PDB entry 6JME | X-ray diffraction, 1.80 A resolution | chain A

[Chain A]
Molecule: Dihydroorotate dehydrogenase (quinone), mitochondrial
Source organism: Homo sapiens
Notes: EC 1.3.5.2
UniProtKB: Q02127 (PYRD_HUMAN); residues 31-396 here correspond to UniProt positions 30-395 (UniProt number = residue number - 1)
Amino-acid sequence (366 residues; numbered 31 to 396; the number before each row is that of its first residue):
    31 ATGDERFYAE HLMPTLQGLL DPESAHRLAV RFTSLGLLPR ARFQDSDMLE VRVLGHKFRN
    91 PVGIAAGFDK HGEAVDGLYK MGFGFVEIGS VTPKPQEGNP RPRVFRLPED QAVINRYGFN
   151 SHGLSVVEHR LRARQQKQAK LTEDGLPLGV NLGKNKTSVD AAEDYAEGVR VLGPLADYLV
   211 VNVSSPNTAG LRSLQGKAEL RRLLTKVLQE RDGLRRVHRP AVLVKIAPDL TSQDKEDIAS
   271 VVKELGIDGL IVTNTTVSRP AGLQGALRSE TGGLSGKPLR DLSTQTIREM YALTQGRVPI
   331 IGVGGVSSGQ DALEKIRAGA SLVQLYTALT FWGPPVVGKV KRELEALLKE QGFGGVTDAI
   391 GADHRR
Unresolved in the structure: 396
Bound ions: Na+: Q165 (together with acetate ion)
Small-molecule neighbours:
  - BVU (3-[3,5-bis(fluoranyl)-4-(2-fluorophenyl)phenyl]benzo[f]benzotriazole-4,9-dione): Y38, L42, M43, L46, Q47, P52, A55, H56, L58, A59, F62, T63, L67, L68, F98, M111, V134, R136, V143, Y356, L359, T360, G363, P364
  - FMN (flavin mononucleotide): A95, A96, G97, K100, G119, S120, V143, N145, Y147, F149, N181, N212, K255, T283, N284, T285, S305, G306, L309, V333, G334, G335, V336, Q354, L355, Y356, T357
  - orotic acid (ORO): K100, N145, R146, Y147, G148, F149, N150, N212, S215, P216, N217, N284, T285
Swiss-Prot annotation at these positions:
  - active site: S215 (Nucleophile)
  - binding site (FMN): A96 to K100, S120, N181, N212, K255, T283, G306, G335, Y356, T357
  - binding site (substrate): K100, N145 to F149, N212 to N217, N284, T285

[Summary]
Bound to chain A: flavin mononucleotide, orotic acid and compound BVU. Curated annotation (UniProt) lists
active-site residue S215, 14 FMN-binding residues and 14 substrate-binding residues.
Chain A is Dihydroorotate dehydrogenase (quinone), mitochondrial (Homo sapiens); the structure, Crystal
structure of human DHODH in complex with inhibitor 0946, was determined by X-ray diffraction (same publication
as 6LP6, 6LP7, 6LP8 and 6JMD).
